Entry 9G9C (electron microscopy, 2.72 A resolution); this record covers chains C and T of the 10 polymer chains in the assembly.

Chain C:
Name: CRISPR system Cms protein Csm2
Organism: Enterococcus italicus DSM 15952
UniProt: E6LHV6 (CSM2_ENTI1); residue numbers follow UniProt; this construct covers 1-140
Sequence (140 residues; each row starts with the number of its first residue):
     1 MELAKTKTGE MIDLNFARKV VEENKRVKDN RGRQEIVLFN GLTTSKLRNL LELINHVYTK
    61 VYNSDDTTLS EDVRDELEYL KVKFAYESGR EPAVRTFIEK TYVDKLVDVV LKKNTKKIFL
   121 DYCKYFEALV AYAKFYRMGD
Disordered / not traced: 1-2, 138-140

Chain T:
Molecule: 47-nt RNA strand
Sequence (47 nucleotides; numbered 1 to 47; the number before each row is that of its first residue):
     1 CCCCCAGCGC UUCAGCGUUC UUCGGAAUGU CGCGCAUUGG CAUGGAA
Disordered / not traced: 1-10, 43-47

Chain C / chain T interface:
Residue-residue contacts - 14 pairs, chain C then chain T:
  Thr43(C) with G17(T), hydrogen bond to the phosphate; U18(T), phosphate contact
  Thr44(C) with U18(T), hydrogen bond to the phosphate; U19(T), phosphate contact
  Ser45(C) with G17(T), hydrogen bond to the phosphate; U18(T), hydrogen bond to the phosphate
  Lys46(C) with C16(T), salt bridge to the phosphate; G17(T), phosphate contact
  Arg48(C) with C20(T), hydrogen bond to the sugar
  Tyr86(C) with G15(T), phosphate contact
  Arg90(C) with A14(T), hydrogen bond to the phosphate; G15(T), salt bridge to the phosphate; C16(T), salt bridge to the phosphate
  Lys134(C) with U19(T), salt bridge to the phosphate
Interface residues without a listed pair, chain C (9 interface residues in all): Glu52

Overview:
Chain C and chain T form an interface of 9 and 7 residues respectively; the contacts include 6 hydrogen bonds
and 4 salt bridges. Among the polar pairs are Arg48(C)-C20(T), Thr43(C)-G17(T) and Thr44(C)-U18(T).
Here chain C is CRISPR system Cms protein Csm2 (Enterococcus italicus DSM 15952) and chain T is a 47-nt RNA
strand. Entry 9G9C (CryoEM structure of Enterococcus italicus Csm-crRNA-CTR (3.2) complex) was determined by
electron microscopy (same publication as 9G9A, 9G9B, 9G9D, 9G9E, 9G9F, 9G9G and 4 further entries).
